PDB entry 8W2R | electron microscopy, 3.23 A resolution | chains A and C of the 12 polymer chains in the assembly

Chain A (and C):
Name: Integrase
Source organism: Human immunodeficiency virus 1
Notes: chain C of this document is another copy of the same molecule, construct and numbering; everything in this record applies to it too
UniProt: F2WR39 (F2WR39_9HIV1); residues 1-288 here = UniProt positions 1-288
Chain sequence (362 residues; each row starts with the number of its first residue; numbers below 1 keep their minus sign (His-73 is residue -73)):
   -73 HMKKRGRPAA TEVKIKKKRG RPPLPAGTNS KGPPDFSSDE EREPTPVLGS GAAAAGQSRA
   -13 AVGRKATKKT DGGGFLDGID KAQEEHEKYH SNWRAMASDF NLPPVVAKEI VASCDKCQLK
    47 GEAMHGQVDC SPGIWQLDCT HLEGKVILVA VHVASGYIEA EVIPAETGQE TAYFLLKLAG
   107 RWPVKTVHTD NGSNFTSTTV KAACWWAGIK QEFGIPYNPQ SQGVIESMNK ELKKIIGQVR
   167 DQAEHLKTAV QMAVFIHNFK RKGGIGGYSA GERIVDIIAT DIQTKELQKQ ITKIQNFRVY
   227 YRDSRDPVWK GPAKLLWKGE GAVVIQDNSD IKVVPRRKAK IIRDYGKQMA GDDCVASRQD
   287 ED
Not modelled in the structure: -73 to 2, 229-235, 269-288 (chain C: -73 to 211, 276-288)
Sequence notes: expression tag (-73 to 0)
Metal / ion sites: Zn2+: His12, His16, Cys40, Cys43; Mg2+ site 1: Asp64, Asp116 (together with Dolutegravir); Mg2+ site 2: Asp64, Glu152 (together with Dolutegravir)
Ligand contacts: Dolutegravir (DLU; (4R,12aS)-N-(2,4-difluorobenzyl)-7-hydroxy-4-methyl-6,8-dioxo-3,4,6,8,12,12a-hexahydro-2H-pyrido[1',2':4,5]pyrazino[2,1-b][1,3]oxazine-9-carboxamide): Asp64, Cys65, Asp116, Asn117, Gly118, Tyr143, Pro145, Gln146, Glu152

Interface between chain A and chain C:
Pairs across the interface - 56 pairs, chain A then chain C:
  Gln53(A) with Arg228(C); Asp229(C), hydrogen bond (side chain-backbone); Ser230(C), hydrogen bond (side chain-backbone); Asp232(C), hydrogen bond (side chain-backbone); Lys264(C)
  Asp55(A) with Arg263(C)
  Cys56(A) with Trp235(C), hydrophobic; Arg263(C), hydrogen bond (backbone-backbone); Ala265(C); Lys266(C)
  Ser57(A) with Arg263(C)
  Pro58(A) with Arg262(C)
  Val79(A) with Lys266(C)
  Ala80(A) with Lys266(C), hydrogen bond (backbone-side chain)
  Ile191(A) with Tyr226(C), hydrogen bond (backbone-side chain); Lys266(C)
  Gly192(A) with Asp270(C)
  Tyr194(A) with Arg269(C); Asp270(C), hydrogen bond; Tyr271(C), hydrogen bond (side chain-backbone); Gly272(C), hydrogen bond (side chain-backbone)
  Asp202(A) with Ile268(C); Arg269(C), hydrogen bond (side chain-backbone); Tyr271(C)
  Ile203(A) with Ile267(C); Ile268(C), hydrophobic
  Ala205(A) with Tyr271(C)
  Thr206(A) with Phe223(C); Ile267(C); Ile268(C); Arg269(C), hydrogen bond (side chain-backbone)
  Asp207(A) with Lys244(C)
  Gln209(A) with Phe223(C)
  Thr210(A) with Phe223(C); Leu241(C); Lys244(C)
  Leu213(A) with Gln216(C); Lys219(C); Ile220(C)
  Gln214(A) with Ile220(C); Trp243(C), hydrogen bond; Lys244(C)
  Gln216(A) with Gln216(C), hydrogen bond
  Ile217(A) with Gln216(C); Ile217(C), hydrophobic
  Ile220(A) with Leu213(C), hydrophobic
  Gln221(A) with Leu213(C)
  Leu242(A) with Trp243(C), hydrophobic
  Trp243(A) with Gln221(C), hydrogen bond; Leu242(C); Ile257(C), hydrophobic
  Glu246(A) with Gln252(C)
  Val250(A) with Val250(C), hydrophobic
  Ile257(A) with Val250(C), hydrophobic
  Val259(A) with Ile257(C), hydrophobic; Val259(C), hydrophobic
Other interface residues (no listed pair), chain A (36 interface residues in all): Ala49, Met50, Val54, Lys211, Glu212, Ala248, Gln252
Other interface residues (no listed pair), chain C (36 interface residues in all): Arg231, Pro233, Glu246, Ala248

In short:
The chain A/chain C interface involves 36 residues from each chain; the contacts include 14 hydrogen bonds.
Among the polar pairs are Gln53(A)-Asp229(C), Gln53(A)-Ser230(C) and Gln53(A)-Asp232(C). Ligands of chain A:
Dolutegravir. The Zn2+ site is built by His12(A), His16(A), Cys40(A) and Cys43(A).
Chain A and chain C are both Integrase (Human immunodeficiency virus 1); the structure, HIV-1 P5-IN intasome
core, was determined by electron microscopy, deposited together with 8W09 and 8W34.
